6OZJ - chains A and C of the 4 polymer chains in the assembly; structure by X-ray diffraction, 2.25 A resolution.

Chain A:
Molecule: Endonuclease V
Organism: Mus musculus
Notes: EC 3.1.26.-
UniProt: Q8C9A2 (ENDOV_MOUSE); residues 1-253 here = UniProt positions 1-253
Chain sequence (253 residues; numbered 1 to 253; the number before each row is that of its first residue):
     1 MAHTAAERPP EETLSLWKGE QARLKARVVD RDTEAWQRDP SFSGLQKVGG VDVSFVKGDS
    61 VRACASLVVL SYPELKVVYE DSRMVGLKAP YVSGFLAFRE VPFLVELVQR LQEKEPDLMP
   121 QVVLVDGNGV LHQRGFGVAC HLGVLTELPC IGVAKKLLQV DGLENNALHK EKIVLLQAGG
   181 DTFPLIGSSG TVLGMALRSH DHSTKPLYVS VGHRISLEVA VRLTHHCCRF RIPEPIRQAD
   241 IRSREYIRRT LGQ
Disordered / not traced: 1-6, 58-59, 251-253
UniProt features mapped onto this chain:
  - binding site (Mg(2+)): Asp52, Asp126
  - site: Tyr91 (Interaction with target DNA)
  - mutagenesis: Ser93 (S93P: No effect on activity), Gln133 (Q133P: No effect on activity)
From the paper describing this entry:
  - mutagenesis - K155A: abolished catalytic activity
  - mutagenesis - K155M, R244A (10-fold): decreased catalytic activity
  - catalytic residues: Asp240 (proposed by the authors, not directly observed)

Chain C:
Molecule: 23-nt DNA/RNA hybrid strand
Sequence (23 nucleotides; numbered 1 to 23; the number before each row is that of its first residue):
     1 CGGUAACCCI AUAUGCAUGC AUU
Disordered / not traced: 1-8
Metal / ion sites: K+: U22 (shared with 1 residue of chain D)

Chain A / chain C interface:
Contacting residue pairs - 41 pairs, chain A then chain C:
  Asp52(A) - U12(C)  phosphate contact
  Val53(A) - U12(C)  sugar contact
  Ser54(A) - U12(C)  hydrogen bond to the phosphate
  Ser54(A) - A13(C)  hydrogen bond to the phosphate
  Phe55(A) - U12(C)  hydrogen bond to the sugar
  Phe55(A) - A13(C)  sugar contact
  Lys57(A) - A11(C)  base contact
  Lys57(A) - U12(C)  hydrogen bond to the base
  Lys57(A) - A13(C)  sugar contact
  Tyr91(A) - DI10(C)  hydrogen bond to the phosphate
  Tyr91(A) - A11(C)  stacking on the base
  Ser93(A) - C9(C)  hydrogen bond to the phosphate
  Ser93(A) - DI10(C)  hydrogen bond to the phosphate
  Gly94(A) - DI10(C)  base contact
  Phe95(A) - DI10(C)  base contact
  Leu96(A) - DI10(C)  base contact
  Leu96(A) - A11(C)  sugar contact
  Arg99(A) - A11(C)  base contact
  Glu100(A) - A11(C)  sugar contact
  Asp126(A) - A11(C)  sugar contact
  Asp126(A) - U12(C)  phosphate contact
  Gly127(A) - DI10(C)  base contact
  Asn128(A) - DI10(C)  hydrogen bond to the sugar
  His132(A) - DI10(C)  base contact
  Gln133(A) - C9(C)  hydrogen bond to the phosphate
  Gly137(A) - DI10(C)  base contact
  Val138(A) - DI10(C)  base contact
  Ala154(A) - DI10(C)  phosphate contact
  Ala154(A) - A11(C)  phosphate contact
  Lys155(A) - A11(C)  salt bridge to the phosphate
  Lys155(A) - U12(C)  salt bridge to the phosphate
  Lys156(A) - DI10(C)  sugar contact
  Lys156(A) - A11(C)  salt bridge to the phosphate
  Lys156(A) - U12(C)  hydrogen bond to the base
  Leu157(A) - C9(C)  sugar contact
  Leu158(A) - C9(C)  sugar contact
  Leu158(A) - DI10(C)  phosphate contact
  Gln159(A) - C9(C)  hydrogen bond to the sugar
  Asp240(A) - A13(C)  phosphate contact
  Arg244(A) - A13(C)  salt bridge to the phosphate
  Arg244(A) - U14(C)  salt bridge to the phosphate
Other interface residues (no listed pair), chain A (28 interface residues in all): Ala97

In short:
Chain A and chain C form an interface of 28 and 6 residues respectively, with 11 hydrogen bonds, 5 salt
bridges and 1 aromatic stacking contact. Among the polar pairs are Lys57(A)-U12(C), Lys156(A)-U12(C) and
Phe55(A)-U12(C). From the paper: the catalytic residue Asp240(A); K155M and R244A of chain A reduce catalytic
activity.
Chain A is Endonuclease V (Mus musculus) and chain C is a 23-nt DNA/RNA hybrid strand; the structure, Crystal
structure of Mus musculus (Mm) Endonuclease V in complex with a 23mer RNA oligo containing ..., was determined
by X-ray diffraction together with 6OZF, 6OZG, 6OZH, 6OZI, 6OZK, 6OZL and 7 further entries from the same
study.
